2FBV - chain A; structure by X-ray diffraction, 2.40 A resolution.

[Chain A]
Name: Werner syndrome helicase
From: Homo sapiens
Notes: EC 2.7.7.-; fragment: Exonuclease domain
Reference sequence: Q14191 (WRN_HUMAN); residues 38-236 here = UniProt positions 38-236
Chain sequence (205 residues; row label = number of the first residue in the row):
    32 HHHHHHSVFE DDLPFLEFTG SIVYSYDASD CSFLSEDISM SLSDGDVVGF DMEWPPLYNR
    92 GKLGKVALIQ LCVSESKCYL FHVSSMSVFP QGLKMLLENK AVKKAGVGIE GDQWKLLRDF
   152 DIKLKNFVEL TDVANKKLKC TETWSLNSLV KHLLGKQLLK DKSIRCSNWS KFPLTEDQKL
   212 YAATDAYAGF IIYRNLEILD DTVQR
Unresolved in the structure: 32-36, 231-236
Construct notes: expression tag (32-37)
Ion coordination: Mn2+ site 1 near D82 (its only coordinating residue here); Mn2+ site 2: D82, E84, D216

[Summary]
The Mn2+ site 2 is built by D82, E84 and D216.
Chain A is Werner syndrome helicase (Homo sapiens); the structure, WRN exonuclease, Mn complex, was determined
by X-ray diffraction together with 2FBT, 2FBX, 2FBY and 2FC0 from the same study.
